5L61 - chains L and V of the 28 polymer chains in the assembly; structure by X-ray diffraction, 2.80 A resolution.

# Chain L
Protein: Proteasome subunit beta type-6, Proteasome subunit beta type-1
Source organism: Saccharomyces cerevisiae (strain ATCC 204508 / S288c)
Notes: EC 3.4.25.1
Reference sequence: chimeric construct of P23724, P20618: residues 1-96 from P23724 (PSB6_YEAST) positions 20-115 (UniProt number = residue number + 19); residues 97-111 from P20618 positions 124-138 (UniProt number = residue number + 27); residues 112-117 from P23724 (PSB6_YEAST) positions 131-136 (UniProt number = residue number + 19); residues 118-133 from P20618 positions 145-160 (UniProt number = residue number + 27); residues 134-222 from P23724 (PSB6_YEAST) positions 153-241 (UniProt number = residue number + 19)
Sequence (222 residues; each row starts with the number of its first residue):
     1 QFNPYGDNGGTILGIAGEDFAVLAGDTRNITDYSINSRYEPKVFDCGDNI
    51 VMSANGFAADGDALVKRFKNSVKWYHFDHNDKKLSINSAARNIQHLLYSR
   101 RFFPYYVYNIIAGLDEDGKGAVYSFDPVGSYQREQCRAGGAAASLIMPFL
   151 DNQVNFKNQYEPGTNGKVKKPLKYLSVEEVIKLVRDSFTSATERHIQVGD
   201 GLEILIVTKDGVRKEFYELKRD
Curated features (UniProtKB/Swiss-Prot):
  - modified residue: Tyr-123 (Phosphotyrosine)

# Chain V
Protein: Proteasome subunit beta type-2
Source organism: Saccharomyces cerevisiae (strain ATCC 204508 / S288c)
Notes: EC 3.4.25.1
Reference sequence: P25043 (PSB2_YEAST); residues 1-232 here correspond to UniProt positions 30-261 (UniProt number = residue number + 29)
Sequence (232 residues; row label = number of the first residue in the row):
     1 TTIVGVKFNNGVVIAADTRSTQGPIVADKNCAKLHRISPKIWCAGAGTAA
    51 DTEAVTQLIGSNIELHSLYTSREPRVVSALQMLKQHLFKYQGHIGAYLIV
   101 AGVDPTGSHLFSIHAHGSTDVGYYLSLGSGSLAAMAVLESHWKQDLTKEE
   151 AIKLASDAIQAGIWNDLGSGSNVDVCVMEIGKDAEYLRNYLTPNVREEKQ
   201 KSYKFPRGTTAVLKESIVNICDIQEEQVDITA
Unresolved in the structure: 227-232
Curated features (UniProtKB/Swiss-Prot):
  - active site: Thr-1 (Nucleophile)

# Chain L / chain V interface
Pairs across the interface - 58 pairs, chain L then chain V:
  Ile-30(L) / Leu-167(V)  hydrophobic
  Asp-32(L) / Leu-167(V)
  Tyr-33(L) / Asn-165(V)
  Tyr-33(L) / Asp-166(V)
  Tyr-33(L) / Leu-167(V)  hydrogen bond (backbone-backbone)
  Tyr-33(L) / Gly-168(V)
  Ile-35(L) / Trp-164(V)
  Ile-35(L) / Leu-167(V)  hydrophobic
  Arg-38(L) / Trp-164(V)  hydrogen bond (side chain-backbone)
  Arg-38(L) / Asn-165(V)
  Phe-149(L) / Tyr-203(V)  hydrophobic
  Asn-152(L) / Phe-205(V)
  Gln-153(L) / Tyr-203(V)
  Gln-153(L) / Phe-205(V)
  Asn-158(L) / Thr-209(V)
  Gln-159(L) / Phe-205(V)
  Gln-159(L) / Thr-209(V)
  Tyr-160(L) / Thr-209(V)  hydrogen bond (backbone-backbone)
  Tyr-160(L) / Ala-211(V)  hydrophobic
  Pro-162(L) / Pro-206(V)  hydrophobic
  Pro-162(L) / Arg-207(V)
  Pro-162(L) / Gly-208(V)
  Asn-165(L) / Val-212(V)
  Gly-166(L) / Ala-211(V)
  Glu-179(L) / Lys-201(V)
  Lys-182(L) / Gln-200(V)
  Leu-183(L) / Tyr-203(V)
  Arg-185(L) / Glu-197(V)  salt bridge
  Arg-185(L) / Gln-200(V)  hydrogen bond
  Asp-186(L) / Lys-199(V)
  Asp-186(L) / Gln-200(V)  hydrogen bond (side chain-backbone)
  Asp-186(L) / Lys-201(V)  hydrogen bond (side chain-backbone)
  Asp-186(L) / Tyr-203(V)  hydrogen bond
  Thr-189(L) / Arg-196(V)
  Ser-190(L) / Arg-196(V)
  Glu-193(L) / Val-26(V)
  Glu-193(L) / Lys-29(V)  salt bridge
  Glu-193(L) / Arg-196(V)
  Arg-194(L) / Pro-24(V)
  Arg-194(L) / Ile-25(V)
  Arg-194(L) / Val-26(V)  hydrogen bond (backbone-backbone)
  Arg-194(L) / Ala-27(V)  hydrogen bond (side chain-backbone)
  Arg-194(L) / Lys-29(V)
  His-195(L) / Pro-24(V)
  His-195(L) / Ile-25(V)
  Ile-196(L) / Arg-19(V)
  Ile-196(L) / Pro-24(V)  hydrogen bond (backbone-backbone)
  Ile-196(L) / Val-26(V)  hydrophobic
  Ile-196(L) / Leu-167(V)
  Lys-220(L) / Asn-194(V)  hydrogen bond (side chain-backbone)
  Arg-221(L) / Trp-164(V)
  Asp-222(L) / Arg-19(V)  salt bridge
  Asp-222(L) / Ile-163(V)
  Asp-222(L) / Asp-166(V)
  Asp-222(L) / Ser-169(V)
  Asp-222(L) / Gly-170(V)
  Asp-222(L) / Ser-171(V)  hydrogen bond (side chain-backbone)
  Asp-222(L) / Asn-194(V)
Also at the interface, not in a pair above, chain L (33 interface residues in all): Arg-28, Ser-34, Leu-145, Glu-161, Glu-218
Also at the interface, not in a pair above, chain V (35 interface residues in all): Thr-21, Gly-23, Asp-28, Ser-129, Val-195, Thr-210

# Overview
33 residues of chain L face 35 of chain V across their interface, with 12 hydrogen bonds and 3 salt bridges.
Polar pairs include Arg-185(L)/Glu-197(V), Glu-193(L)/Lys-29(V) and Asp-222(L)/Arg-19(V). UniProt lists
active-site residue Thr-1(V) on chain V.
Here chain L is Proteasome subunit beta type-6, Proteasome subunit beta type-1 and chain V is Proteasome
subunit beta type-2, both from Saccharomyces cerevisiae (strain ATCC 204508 / S288c). Entry 5L61 (Yeast 20S
proteasome with human beta5c (1-138) and human beta6 (99-132) in complex with epoxyketone inhibitor ...) was
determined by X-ray diffraction (same publication as 5L52, 5L54, 5L55, 5L5A, 5L5B, 5L5D and 30 further
entries).
